PDB entry 6YGC | X-ray diffraction, 2.99 A resolution | chains A and B of the 4 polymer chains in the assembly

== Chain A ==
Name: N-alpha-acetyltransferase 30
From: Saccharomyces cerevisiae
Notes: EC 2.3.1.256
UniProtKB: Q03503 (NAA30_YEAST); residues 1-159 here = UniProt positions 1-159
Chain sequence (159 residues; each row starts with the number of its first residue):
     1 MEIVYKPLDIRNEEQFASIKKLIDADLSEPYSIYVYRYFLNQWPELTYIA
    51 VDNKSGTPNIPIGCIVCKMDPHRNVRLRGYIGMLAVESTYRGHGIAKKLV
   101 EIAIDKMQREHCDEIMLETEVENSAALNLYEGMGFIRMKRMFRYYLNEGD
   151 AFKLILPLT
Reported in the primary citation:
  - conformationally variable residues (order/disorder transition): Leu27
  - mutagenesis - L27A, S28A, E29A, E29Q, Y31F, Y80A, Y80F, E118A, E118Q, E120A, E120Q, Y130A, Y130F: decreased catalytic activity
  - catalytic residues: Tyr80, Ile81, Glu118, Tyr130
  - catalytic residues: Leu27, Glu29, Leu84 (proposed by the authors, not directly observed)

== Chain B ==
Name: N-alpha-acetyltransferase 35, NatC auxiliary subunit
From: Saccharomyces cerevisiae
UniProtKB: Q02197 (NAA35_YEAST); numbering as in UniProt (aligned over 1-733)
Chain sequence (735 residues; row label = number of the first residue in the row; numbers below 1 keep their minus sign (Gly-1 is residue -1)):
    -1 GPMEVDSILGSLSITDDFDQLVDVTSLFDELCSKLKPEAIVKDPRFDLFE
    49 GTHSLEVNNSKLDSSLIELTAEEIEFDVNVAYDPPLASVAAIADRLLRCV
    99 ISWLNDYQTLPTTVLSCRYTESLLSSLVKGTTAGSSWCTGNILYDKVLGS
   149 CILGVCYLTKFVQKLLSAGIVFEEEDLNFNNMGFNTFDNLPGQDVVINSL
   199 TESLQILEAYSDDSLHLTMLKHILKIIICLVHLEDHLTDYSTKTSHLDEL
   249 IENANSVNGIFPQLQLSPPKGAFSTYIQKHRSNQFPPRKITKLPTDYSGF
   299 ITLANDVKTILLVDKAESALETYQFAKFFNKLEQRHVIARILFPLFFIRD
   349 DRTVLGKFSYTQFYLLHVKEFSAQTPSEFESSIGNELIQESSNMLLEWYQ
   399 NCSQNTCRYRQGFNRQLILWDSLQAQFESVNSQVYCSWTYFMKLSSMIEF
   449 SLKGFDLDIYKPFEAYSMFWYVYYLSHHLETFLKDSQNDIESNINAIHSM
   499 NKKLKKLKAGEKKDQLRLKYRFAMDNEMEQLQATKQFLNYLLKEINITKS
   549 LCLIEVFQFAILKSFGLIDNKNSTPSKFSNERLIHNLRFKPFNSIGVPEL
   599 PEYEVFQQTLKDFVIEEKGAAFDIKLERATNFIETEVRNVVSSIDEIMQG
   649 IKGGDNNGVLVTGTRLVQELSLEYYCKLKHTSKALSVNSKVIVNTLKKNI
   699 KNKDSHEYKVELVHTTEGWNYFPIQTLRIKQDRYK
Unresolved in the structure: -1, 128-132, 375-381, 732-733
Sequence notes: expression tag (-1 to 0)
Reported in the primary citation:
  - mutagenesis - F47A, K59A: decreased catalytic activity
  - mutagenesis - K500A/K501A/K503A/K504A: unchanged catalytic activity
  - mutagenesis - K500A/K501A/K503A/K504A, K511A/R515A/R519A: unchanged growth

== Chain A / chain B interface ==
Pairs across the interface (69; chain A residue first):
  Ile10(A) - Glu36(B)
  Arg11(A) - Pro35(B)
  Arg11(A) - Glu36(B)  salt bridge
  Glu13(A) - Pro35(B)
  Lys20(A) - Glu54(B)  salt bridge
  Leu27(A) - Lys59(B)
  Pro30(A) - Lys59(B)
  Pro30(A) - Leu60(B)  hydrophobic
  Tyr31(A) - Leu60(B)
  Ser32(A) - Ser52(B)  hydrogen bond
  Ser32(A) - Glu54(B)
  Ser32(A) - Leu60(B)
  Ile33(A) - Glu54(B)  hydrogen bond (backbone-side chain)
  Tyr34(A) - Gly49(B)
  Val35(A) - Thr50(B)
  Arg37(A) - Ile38(B)
  Tyr38(A) - Leu46(B)
  Tyr38(A) - Phe47(B)
  Asn41(A) - Pro35(B)
  Asn41(A) - Glu36(B)  hydrogen bond (side chain-backbone)
  Asn41(A) - Ile38(B)
  Gln42(A) - Leu46(B)
  Glu101(A) - Phe576(B)
  Ile104(A) - Phe576(B)  hydrophobic
  Asp105(A) - Phe576(B)
  Gln108(A) - Phe576(B)
  Glu131(A) - Lys459(B)  salt bridge
  Glu131(A) - Asn570(B)  hydrogen bond (backbone-side chain)
  Gly132(A) - Asn570(B)  hydrogen bond (backbone-side chain)
  Gly132(A) - Thr572(B)
  Met133(A) - Ser574(B)  hydrogen bond (backbone-side chain)
  Met133(A) - Phe576(B)  hydrophobic
  Gly134(A) - Asn570(B)
  Gly134(A) - Ile582(B)
  Ile136(A) - Glu462(B)
  Ile136(A) - Ile582(B)  hydrophobic
  Ile136(A) - Leu585(B)  hydrophobic
  Ile136(A) - Arg586(B)
  Arg137(A) - Asp456(B)  hydrogen bond (side chain-backbone)
  Arg137(A) - Ile457(B)
  Arg137(A) - Arg586(B)  hydrogen bond (backbone-side chain)
  Met138(A) - Leu585(B)
  Lys139(A) - Gln409(B)
  Lys139(A) - Ile457(B)
  Arg140(A) - Cys405(B)
  Arg140(A) - Gln409(B)  hydrogen bond (backbone-side chain)
  Arg140(A) - Leu455(B)  hydrogen bond (side chain-backbone)
  Arg140(A) - Ile457(B)
  Phe142(A) - Glu173(B)
  Phe142(A) - Gln332(B)
  Phe142(A) - Asn403(B)
  Phe142(A) - Cys405(B)  hydrophobic
  Arg143(A) - Tyr105(B)  hydrogen bond (side chain-backbone)
  Arg143(A) - Glu173(B)
  Leu146(A) - Arg286(B)
  Asn147(A) - Gln106(B)  hydrogen bond
  Asn147(A) - Thr289(B)
  Asp150(A) - Cys405(B)
  Phe152(A) - Leu455(B)
  Phe152(A) - Asp456(B)
  Phe152(A) - Ile457(B)  hydrophobic
  Ile155(A) - Leu585(B)  hydrophobic
  Leu156(A) - Ser577(B)
  Pro157(A) - Ser577(B)  hydrogen bond (backbone-side chain)
  Pro157(A) - Leu581(B)
  Pro157(A) - Ile582(B)
  Pro157(A) - Leu585(B)
  Leu158(A) - Leu581(B)
  Thr159(A) - Leu581(B)
Interface residues without a listed pair, chain A (42 interface residues in all): Asp24, Ser28, Met141
Interface residues without a listed pair, chain B (40 interface residues in all): Ala37, Asp104, Asp174, Thr404, Phe461, Pro573
The authors on this interface:
  - residue pairs: Asn147(A)-Gln106(B) (hydrogen bond)

== Summary ==
Chain A and chain B form an interface of 42 and 40 residues respectively; the contacts include 13 hydrogen
bonds and 3 salt bridges. Polar contacts include Arg11(A)-Glu36(B), Lys20(A)-Glu54(B) and Glu131(A)-Lys459(B).
The paper describes a hydrogen bond between Asn147(A) and Gln106(B). The paper reports catalytic residues
Tyr80(A), Ile81(A) and Glu118(A) among others; L27A, S28A and E29A of chain A, among others, reduce catalytic
activity; 17 substitutions were tested in all.
Chain A is N-alpha-acetyltransferase 30 and chain B is N-alpha-acetyltransferase 35, NatC auxiliary subunit,
both from Saccharomyces cerevisiae; the structure, Crystal structure of the NatC complex bound to Arl3 peptide
and CoA, was determined by X-ray diffraction, deposited together with 6YGA, 6YGB and 6YGD.
